Entry 8D6V (electron microscopy, 3.20 A resolution); this record covers chains Q and c of the 35 polymer chains in the assembly.

# Chain Q (and c)
Name: Proteasome subunit beta
From: Mycobacterium tuberculosis
Notes: EC 3.4.25.1; chain c of this document is another copy of the same molecule, construct and numbering; everything in this record applies to it too
UniProtKB: A0A045HFG5 (A0A045HFG5_MYCTX); residues 244-534 here correspond to UniProt positions 1-291 (UniProt number = residue number - 243)
Sequence (291 residues; numbered 244 to 534; the number before each row is that of its first residue):
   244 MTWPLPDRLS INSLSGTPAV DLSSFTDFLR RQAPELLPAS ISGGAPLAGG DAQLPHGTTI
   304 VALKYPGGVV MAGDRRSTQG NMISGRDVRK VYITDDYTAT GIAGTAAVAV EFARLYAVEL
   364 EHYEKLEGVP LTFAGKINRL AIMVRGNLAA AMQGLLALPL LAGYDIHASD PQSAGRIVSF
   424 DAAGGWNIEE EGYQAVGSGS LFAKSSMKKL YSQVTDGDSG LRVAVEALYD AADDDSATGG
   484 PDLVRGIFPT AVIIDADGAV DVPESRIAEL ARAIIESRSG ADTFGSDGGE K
Disordered / not traced: 244-300, 523-534

# How chain Q and chain c interact
Contacting residue pairs - 19 pairs, chain Q then chain c:
  Leu444(Q) with Phe445(c), hydrophobic
  Phe445(Q) with Ser448(c)
  Ser448(Q) with Phe445(c); Ser448(c)
  Ser449(Q) with Lys452(c), hydrogen bond
  Lys451(Q) with Asp473(c), salt bridge; Asp476(c), salt bridge; Asp477(c), salt bridge; Arg521(c)
  Lys452(Q) with Ser449(c), hydrogen bond; Lys452(c); Leu453(c); Asp473(c), salt bridge; Arg521(c)
  Asp473(Q) with Lys451(c), salt bridge; Lys452(c), salt bridge
  Asp476(Q) with Lys451(c), salt bridge
  Asp477(Q) with Lys451(c), salt bridge
  Arg521(Q) with Lys452(c)
Also at the interface, not in a pair above, chain Q (11 interface residues in all): Leu453
Also at the interface, not in a pair above, chain c (11 interface residues in all): Leu444

# Summary
The chain Q/chain c interface involves 11 residues from each chain, with 2 hydrogen bonds and 8 salt bridges.
Among the polar pairs are Lys451(Q)-Asp473(c), Lys451(Q)-Asp476(c) and Lys451(Q)-Asp477(c).
Chain Q and chain c are both Proteasome subunit beta (Mycobacterium tuberculosis); the structure, Structure of
the Mycobacterium tuberculosis 20S proteasome bound to the C-terminal GQYL motif of the ATP-bound ..., was
determined by electron microscopy, deposited together with 8D6W, 8D6X and 8D6Y.
